Entry 7CDA (X-ray diffraction, 2.66 A resolution); this record covers chains A and F of the 6 polymer chains in the assembly.

== Chain A ==
Name: Tubulin alpha-1B chain
Source organism: Sus scrofa
Reference sequence: Q2XVP4 (TBA1B_PIG); numbering as in UniProt (aligned over 1-450)
Chain sequence (450 residues; each row starts with the number of its first residue):
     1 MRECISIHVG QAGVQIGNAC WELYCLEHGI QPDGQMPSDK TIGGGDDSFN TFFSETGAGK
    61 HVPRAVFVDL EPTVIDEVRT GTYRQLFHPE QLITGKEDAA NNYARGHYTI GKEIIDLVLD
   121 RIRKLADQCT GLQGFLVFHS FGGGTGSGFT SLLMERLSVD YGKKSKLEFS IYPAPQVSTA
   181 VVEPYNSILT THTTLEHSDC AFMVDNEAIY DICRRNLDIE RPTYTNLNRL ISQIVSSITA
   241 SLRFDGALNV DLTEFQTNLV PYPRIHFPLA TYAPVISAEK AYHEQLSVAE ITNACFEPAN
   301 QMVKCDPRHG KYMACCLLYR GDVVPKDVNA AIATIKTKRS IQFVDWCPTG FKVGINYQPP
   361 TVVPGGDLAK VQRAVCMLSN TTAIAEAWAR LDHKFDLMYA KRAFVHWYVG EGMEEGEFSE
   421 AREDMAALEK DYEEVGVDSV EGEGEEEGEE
Unresolved in the structure: 438-450
Curated features (UniProtKB/Swiss-Prot):
  - motif: Met1 to Cys4 (MREC motif)
  - active site: Glu254
  - binding site (GTP): Gly10, Gln11, Ala12, Gln15, Glu71, Ala99, Ser140, Gly143, Gly144, Thr145, Gly146, Thr179, Glu183, Asn206, Tyr224, Asn228, Leu252
  - binding site (Mg(2+)): Glu71
  - modified residue: Lys40 (N6,N6,N6-trimethyllysine), Ser48 (Phosphoserine), Ser232 (Phosphoserine), Tyr282 (3'-nitrotyrosine), Arg339 (Omega-N-methylarginine), Ser439 (Phosphoserine), Glu443 (5-glutamyl polyglutamate), Glu445 (5-glutamyl polyglutamate)
  - cross-link (Glycyl lysine isopeptide (Lys-Gly)): Lys326 (interchain with G-Cter in ubiquitin), Lys370 (interchain with G-Cter in ubiquitin)

== Chain F ==
Name: Tubulin tyrosine ligase
Source organism: Gallus gallus
Reference sequence: E1BQ43 (E1BQ43_CHICK); residues 1-378 here = UniProt positions 1-378
Chain sequence (384 residues; row label = number of the first residue in the row):
     1 MYTFVVRDEN SSVYAEVSRL LLATGQWKRL RKDNPRFNLM LGERNRLPFG RLGHEPGLVQ
    61 LVNYYRGADK LCRKASLVKL IKTSPELSES CTWFPESYVI YPTNLKTPVA PAQNGIRHLI
   121 NNTRTDEREV FLAAYNRRRE GREGNVWIAK SSAGAKGEGI LISSEASELL DFIDEQGQVH
   181 VIQKYLEKPL LLEPGHRKFD IRSWVLVDHL YNIYLYREGV LRTSSEPYNS ANFQDKTCHL
   241 TNHCIQKEYS KNYGRYEEGN EMFFEEFNQY LMDALNTTLE NSILLQIKHI IRSCLMCIEP
   301 AISTKHLHYQ SFQLFGFDFM VDEELKVWLI EVNGAPACAQ KLYAELCQGI VDVAISSVFP
   361 LADTGQKTSQ PTSIFIKLHH HHHH
Unresolved in the structure: 104-125, 150-160, 248-251, 363-371
Construct notes: expression tag (379-384)

== How chain A and chain F interact ==
Residue-residue contacts - 24 pairs, chain A then chain F:
  Gln176(A) with Pro56(F)
  Glu207(A) with His54(F), salt bridge
  Glu297(A) with His306(F)
  Pro298(A) with Leu307(F), hydrophobic
  Lys304(A) with His54(F)
  Asp306(A) with Arg66(F); Leu307(F)
  Arg308(A) with Pro300(F), hydrogen bond (side chain-backbone); Ala301(F); Ile302(F); Ser303(F), hydrogen bond (side chain-backbone); Leu307(F)
  His309(A) with Arg66(F), hydrogen bond (side chain-backbone); Gly67(F), hydrogen bond (side chain-backbone); Ala301(F)
  Lys338(A) with Pro300(F)
  Ser340(A) with Pro300(F); Ala301(F)
  Glu386(A) with Gly50(F); Arg66(F), salt bridge
  Arg390(A) with Gly50(F); His54(F)
  His393(A) with Arg51(F)
  Glu433(A) with Arg46(F), salt bridge
Also at the interface, not in a pair above, chain A (16 interface residues in all): Cys305, Ala389
Also at the interface, not in a pair above, chain F (15 interface residues in all): Gly53, His308

== Summary ==
16 residues of chain A face 15 of chain F across their interface, with 4 hydrogen bonds and 3 salt bridges.
Polar pairs include Glu207(A)-His54(F), Glu386(A)-Arg66(F) and Glu433(A)-Arg46(F). UniProt lists active-site
residue Glu254(A), 17 GTP-binding residues and Mg2+-binding residue Glu71(A) on chain A.
Here chain A is Tubulin alpha-1B chain (Sus scrofa) and chain F is Tubulin tyrosine ligase (Gallus gallus).
Entry 7CDA (Crystal structure of T2R-TTL-PAC complex) was determined by X-ray diffraction, deposited together
with 7CE6, 7CE8 and 7CEK.
